8FS2 - chains A and D of the 3 polymer chains in the assembly; structure by X-ray diffraction, 2.59 A resolution.

== Chain A ==
Molecule: Site-specific DNA-methyltransferase (adenine-specific)
From: Clostridioides difficile
Notes: EC 2.1.1.72
UniProtKB: A0A031WG99 (A0A031WG99_CLODI); residues 1-577 here = UniProt positions 1-577
Amino-acid sequence (577 residues; row label = number of the first residue in the row):
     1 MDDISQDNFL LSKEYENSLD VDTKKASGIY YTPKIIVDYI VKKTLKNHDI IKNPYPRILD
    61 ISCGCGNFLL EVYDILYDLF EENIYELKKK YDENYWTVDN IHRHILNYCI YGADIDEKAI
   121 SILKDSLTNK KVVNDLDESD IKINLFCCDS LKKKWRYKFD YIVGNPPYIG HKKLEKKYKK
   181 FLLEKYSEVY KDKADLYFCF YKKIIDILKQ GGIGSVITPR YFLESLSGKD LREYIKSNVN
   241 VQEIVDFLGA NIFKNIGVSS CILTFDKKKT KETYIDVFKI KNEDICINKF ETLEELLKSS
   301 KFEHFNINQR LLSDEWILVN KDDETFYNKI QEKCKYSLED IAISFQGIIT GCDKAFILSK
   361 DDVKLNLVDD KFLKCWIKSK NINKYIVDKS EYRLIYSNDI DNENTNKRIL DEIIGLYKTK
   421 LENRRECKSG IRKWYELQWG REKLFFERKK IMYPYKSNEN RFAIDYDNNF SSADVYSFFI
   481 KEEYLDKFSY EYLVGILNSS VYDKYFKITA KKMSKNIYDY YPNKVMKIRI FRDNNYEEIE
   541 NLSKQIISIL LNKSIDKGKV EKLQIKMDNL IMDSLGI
Unresolved in the structure: 1-29, 133-137
Ion coordination: K+ site 1: Lys-88, Lys-89, Tyr-91, Glu-93; K+ site 2: Gly-249, Ala-250, Val-258, Ser-259
Residues lining bound ligands: YB5 (5'-S-{3-[N'-(cyclohexylmethyl)carbamimidamido]propyl}-N-(3-phenylpropyl)-5'-thioadenosine): Tyr-30, Ile-61, Ser-62, Gly-64, Asp-114, Ile-115, Asp-116, Cys-148, Asp-149, Ser-150, Asn-165, Pro-166, Pro-167, Tyr-168, Ile-169, Glu-175, Tyr-178, Leu-196, Phe-200

== Chain D ==
Molecule: 14-nt DNA strand
Sequence (14 nucleotides; numbered 1 to 14; the number before each row is that of its first residue):
     1 TTCAAAAAGT CCCA

== Interface between chain A and chain D ==
Residue-residue contacts - 44 pairs, chain A then chain D:
  Tyr-30(A) / DA8(D)  base contact
  Asn-165(A) / DA8(D)  hydrogen bond to the base
  Pro-166(A) / DA8(D)  hydrogen bond to the base
  Tyr-168(A) / DA8(D)  stacking on the base
  His-171(A) / DA5(D)  base contact
  His-171(A) / DA6(D)  hydrogen bond to the base
  Lys-172(A) / DA6(D)  base contact
  Lys-173(A) / DA8(D)  salt bridge to the phosphate
  Lys-173(A) / DT10(D)  salt bridge to the phosphate
  Lys-193(A) / DA5(D)  base contact
  Lys-193(A) / DA6(D)  sugar contact
  Tyr-221(A) / DA7(D)  sugar contact
  Ser-225(A) / DA6(D)  phosphate contact
  Leu-226(A) / DA6(D)  phosphate contact
  Ser-227(A) / DA5(D)  phosphate contact
  Ser-227(A) / DA6(D)  hydrogen bond to the phosphate
  Phe-253(A) / DA8(D)  base contact
  Ile-256(A) / DA8(D)  phosphate contact
  Ile-256(A) / DG9(D)  phosphate contact
  Gly-257(A) / DA7(D)  sugar contact
  Gly-257(A) / DG9(D)  hydrogen bond to the phosphate
  Val-258(A) / DA8(D)  sugar contact
  Ser-344(A) / DA4(D)  phosphate contact
  Phe-345(A) / DA4(D)  phosphate contact
  Gln-346(A) / DA4(D)  hydrogen bond to the phosphate
  Gln-346(A) / DA5(D)  hydrogen bond to the base
  Ile-349(A) / DA5(D)  base contact
  Trp-439(A) / DT2(D)  base contact
  Trp-439(A) / DC3(D)  base contact
  Trp-439(A) / DA4(D)  base contact
  Arg-441(A) / DC3(D)  salt bridge to the phosphate
  Arg-441(A) / DA4(D)  hydrogen bond to the base
  Lys-456(A) / DA7(D)  base contact
  Tyr-476(A) / DA5(D)  hydrogen bond to the phosphate
  Lys-511(A) / DA6(D)  salt bridge to the phosphate
  Lys-511(A) / DA7(D)  salt bridge to the phosphate
  Met-513(A) / DA7(D)  base contact
  Ser-514(A) / DA7(D)  hydrogen bond to the base
  Ser-514(A) / DG9(D)  base contact
  Ile-517(A) / DA7(D)  base contact
  Tyr-521(A) / DA5(D)  phosphate contact
  Tyr-521(A) / DA6(D)  hydrogen bond to the base
  Pro-522(A) / DA5(D)  phosphate contact
  Asn-523(A) / DA5(D)  hydrogen bond to the phosphate
Other interface residues (no listed pair), chain A (37 interface residues in all): Pro-167, Gly-170, Asp-195, Asn-255, Arg-425, Ile-431
Other interface residues (no listed pair), chain D (10 interface residues in all): DT1

== Summary ==
Chain A and chain D form an interface of 37 and 10 residues respectively, with 12 hydrogen bonds, 5 salt
bridges and 1 aromatic stacking contact. Polar pairs include Asn-165(A)/DA8(D), Pro-166(A)/DA8(D) and
His-171(A)/DA6(D). Bound to chain A: compound YB5.
Here chain A is Site-specific DNA-methyltransferase (adenine-specific) (Clostridioides difficile) and chain D
is a 14-nt DNA strand. Entry 8FS2 (CamA Adenine Methyltransferase Complexed to Cognate Substrate DNA and
Inhibitor 11b (YD907)) was determined by X-ray diffraction, deposited together with 8FS1.
